3S6X - chains A and C of the 3 polymer chains in the assembly; structure by X-ray diffraction, 2.25 A resolution.

== Chain A (and C) ==
Protein: Outer capsid protein sigma-1
From: Reovirus type 3
Notes: fragment: Head and body, residues 170-445; chain C of this document is another copy of the same molecule, construct and numbering; everything in this record applies to it too
UniProt: P03528 (SIGM1_REOVD); residues 170-455 here = UniProt positions 170-455
Chain sequence (325 residues; each row starts with the number of its first residue):
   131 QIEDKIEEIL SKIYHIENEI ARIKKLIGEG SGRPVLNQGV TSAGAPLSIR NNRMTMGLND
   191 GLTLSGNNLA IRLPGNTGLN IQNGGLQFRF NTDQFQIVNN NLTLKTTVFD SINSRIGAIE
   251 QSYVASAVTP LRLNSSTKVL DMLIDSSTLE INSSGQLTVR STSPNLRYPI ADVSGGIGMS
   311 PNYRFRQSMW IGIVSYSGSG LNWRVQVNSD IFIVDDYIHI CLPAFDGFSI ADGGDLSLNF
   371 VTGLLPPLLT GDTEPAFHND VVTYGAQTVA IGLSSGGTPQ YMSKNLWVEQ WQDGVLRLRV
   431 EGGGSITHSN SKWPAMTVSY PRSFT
Unresolved in the structure: 131-165 (chain C: 131-164)
Sequence notes: expression tag (131-169); engineered mutation Ile-249 (Thr in P03528); conflict Thr-408 (Ala in P03528)
Reported in the primary citation:
  - binding site for N-acetyl-alpha-neuraminic acid: Ile-201, Arg-202, Leu-203, Pro-204, Gly-205, Asn-210, Ile-211
  - contacts within the chain: Arg-202/Pro-204
  - mutagenesis - N198D, R202A, R202W, L203A, P204A, P204L, G205A: decreased growth in response to MEL cells
  - mutagenesis - S195A: unchanged growth

== Interface between chain A and chain C ==
Residue-residue contacts (195):
  Asn-167(A) / Asn-182(C)
  Gln-168(A) / Gln-168(C)
  Gln-168(A) / Thr-171(C)
  Gln-168(A) / Asn-182(C)
  Gly-169(A) / Val-170(C)
  Gly-169(A) / Asn-182(C)  hydrogen bond (backbone-side chain)
  Val-170(A) / Val-170(C)
  Val-170(A) / Ile-179(C)  hydrophobic
  Val-170(A) / Asn-182(C)
  Val-170(A) / Met-184(C)  hydrophobic
  Thr-171(A) / Asn-182(C)  hydrogen bond (backbone-backbone)
  Ser-172(A) / Asn-182(C)  hydrogen bond (backbone-backbone)
  Ser-172(A) / Arg-183(C)  hydrogen bond
  Ser-172(A) / Met-184(C)  hydrogen bond (backbone-backbone)
  Ala-173(A) / Arg-183(C)
  Ala-173(A) / Met-184(C)
  Gly-174(A) / Arg-183(C)
  Gly-174(A) / Met-184(C)  hydrogen bond (backbone-backbone)
  Ala-175(A) / Leu-194(C)
  Ala-175(A) / Asn-197(C)
  Pro-176(A) / Met-186(C)  hydrophobic
  Pro-176(A) / Leu-194(C)
  Pro-176(A) / Asn-197(C)
  Pro-176(A) / Leu-199(C)
  Leu-177(A) / Met-184(C)  hydrophobic
  Met-184(A) / Met-184(C)  hydrophobic
  Met-186(A) / Met-186(C)  hydrophobic
  Met-186(A) / Leu-199(C)  hydrophobic
  Gly-187(A) / Asn-198(C)
  Gly-187(A) / Leu-199(C)  hydrogen bond (backbone-backbone)
  Leu-188(A) / Asn-198(C)
  Leu-188(A) / Leu-199(C)
  Asn-189(A) / Ser-195(C)  hydrogen bond
  Asn-189(A) / Asn-198(C)  hydrogen bond
  Asn-189(A) / Leu-199(C)  hydrogen bond (backbone-backbone)
  Asn-189(A) / Ala-200(C)
  Asp-190(A) / Ile-211(C)
  Asp-190(A) / Gly-214(C)
  Gly-191(A) / Ile-201(C)
  Gly-191(A) / Gly-214(C)
  Gly-191(A) / Gly-215(C)
  Leu-192(A) / Leu-199(C)  hydrophobic
  Leu-192(A) / Ala-200(C)
  Leu-199(A) / Leu-199(C)  hydrophobic
  Arg-202(A) / Gly-214(C)
  Arg-202(A) / Gly-215(C)
  Arg-202(A) / Leu-216(C)  hydrogen bond (backbone-backbone)
  Leu-203(A) / Leu-216(C)
  Pro-204(A) / Asn-213(C)
  Pro-204(A) / Gly-214(C)
  Pro-204(A) / Gly-215(C)
  Pro-204(A) / Leu-216(C)
  Pro-204(A) / Gln-217(C)  hydrogen bond (backbone-side chain)
  Asn-206(A) / Ile-227(C)
  Asn-206(A) / Asn-230(C)
  Thr-207(A) / Gln-217(C)
  Thr-207(A) / Phe-218(C)  hydrogen bond (side chain-backbone)
  Thr-207(A) / Ile-227(C)
  Thr-207(A) / Asn-230(C)  hydrogen bond (backbone-side chain)
  Gly-208(A) / Ile-227(C)
  Gly-208(A) / Asn-230(C)  hydrogen bond (backbone-side chain)
  Leu-209(A) / Leu-209(C)  hydrophobic
  Leu-209(A) / Leu-216(C)  hydrophobic
  Leu-209(A) / Gln-217(C)
  Leu-209(A) / Phe-218(C)
  Leu-209(A) / Asn-230(C)  hydrogen bond (backbone-side chain)
  Asn-210(A) / Asn-230(C)
  Leu-216(A) / Leu-216(C)  hydrophobic
  Phe-218(A) / Phe-218(C)  hydrophobic
  Phe-218(A) / Leu-232(C)  hydrophobic
  Arg-219(A) / Asn-229(C)  hydrogen bond (side chain-backbone)
  Arg-219(A) / Asn-230(C)  hydrogen bond (side chain-backbone)
  Arg-219(A) / Asn-231(C)  hydrogen bond
  Arg-219(A) / Leu-232(C)  hydrogen bond (backbone-backbone)
  Phe-220(A) / Asn-231(C)
  Phe-220(A) / Leu-232(C)
  Asn-221(A) / Asn-231(C)
  Asn-221(A) / Leu-232(C)  hydrogen bond (backbone-backbone)
  Asn-221(A) / Thr-233(C)
  Gln-224(A) / Thr-233(C)
  Gln-224(A) / Leu-234(C)  hydrogen bond (side chain-backbone)
  Phe-225(A) / Phe-225(C)  hydrophobic
  Phe-225(A) / Leu-232(C)
  Phe-225(A) / Thr-233(C)
  Phe-225(A) / Leu-234(C)  hydrophobic
  Leu-232(A) / Leu-232(C)  hydrophobic
  Val-238(A) / Leu-234(C)  hydrophobic
  Phe-239(A) / Phe-239(C)  hydrophobic
  Ile-242(A) / Phe-239(C)  hydrophobic
  Ile-242(A) / Ile-242(C)  hydrophobic
  Ile-242(A) / Ile-246(C)  hydrophobic
  Arg-245(A) / Asn-243(C)  hydrogen bond
  Arg-245(A) / Ile-246(C)
  Arg-245(A) / Gly-247(C)
  Arg-245(A) / Glu-250(C)  salt bridge
  Ile-246(A) / Ile-246(C)  hydrophobic
  Ala-248(A) / Tyr-253(C)
  Ile-249(A) / Ile-249(C)  hydrophobic
  Ile-249(A) / Tyr-253(C)
  Glu-250(A) / Lys-268(C)  hydrogen bond (backbone-side chain)
  Gln-251(A) / Ser-265(C)
  Gln-251(A) / Lys-268(C)
  Ser-252(A) / Tyr-253(C)
  Ser-252(A) / Val-254(C)
  Ser-252(A) / Ala-255(C)  hydrogen bond (side chain-backbone)
  Ser-252(A) / Leu-263(C)
  Ser-252(A) / Ser-265(C)  hydrogen bond
  Tyr-253(A) / Tyr-253(C)  hydrophobic
  Tyr-253(A) / Val-254(C)
  Tyr-253(A) / Lys-268(C)
  Val-254(A) / Val-254(C)  hydrogen bond (backbone-backbone)
  Val-254(A) / Leu-263(C)  hydrophobic
  Val-254(A) / Lys-268(C)
  Val-254(A) / Leu-270(C)  hydrophobic
  Ala-255(A) / Lys-268(C)  hydrogen bond (backbone-backbone)
  Ser-256(A) / Lys-268(C)  hydrogen bond (backbone-backbone)
  Ser-256(A) / Val-269(C)
  Ser-256(A) / Leu-270(C)  hydrogen bond (backbone-backbone)
  Ala-257(A) / Leu-270(C)
  Val-258(A) / Val-269(C)  hydrophobic
  Val-258(A) / Leu-270(C)  hydrogen bond (backbone-backbone)
  Val-258(A) / Asp-271(C)
  Thr-259(A) / Gly-285(C)
  Pro-260(A) / Met-272(C)  hydrophobic
  Pro-260(A) / Ile-281(C)
  Pro-260(A) / Gly-285(C)
  Leu-261(A) / Asp-271(C)
  Leu-261(A) / Met-272(C)  hydrophobic
  Leu-270(A) / Leu-270(C)  hydrophobic
  Met-272(A) / Met-272(C)  hydrophobic
  Met-272(A) / Leu-287(C)  hydrophobic
  Leu-273(A) / Gly-285(C)
  Leu-273(A) / Gln-286(C)
  Leu-273(A) / Leu-287(C)  hydrogen bond (backbone-backbone)
  Ile-274(A) / Gln-286(C)  hydrogen bond (backbone-side chain)
  Ile-274(A) / Leu-287(C)
  Asp-275(A) / Gln-286(C)
  Asp-275(A) / Leu-287(C)  hydrogen bond (backbone-backbone)
  Asp-275(A) / Thr-288(C)  hydrogen bond
  Thr-278(A) / Thr-288(C)
  Thr-278(A) / Val-289(C)
  Leu-279(A) / Leu-287(C)
  Asn-295(A) / Gly-305(C)
  Asn-295(A) / Gly-306(C)
  Asn-295(A) / Ile-307(C)  hydrogen bond (backbone-backbone)
  Leu-296(A) / Ile-307(C)
  Arg-297(A) / Val-303(C)  hydrogen bond (side chain-backbone)
  Arg-297(A) / Ser-304(C)  hydrogen bond (side chain-backbone)
  Arg-297(A) / Gly-305(C)
  Arg-297(A) / Gly-306(C)
  Arg-297(A) / Ile-307(C)  hydrogen bond (backbone-backbone)
  Arg-297(A) / Gly-308(C)
  Pro-299(A) / Met-309(C)  hydrophobic
  Pro-299(A) / Arg-314(C)
  Ile-300(A) / Ile-300(C)  hydrophobic
  Ile-300(A) / Ile-307(C)
  Ile-300(A) / Gly-308(C)
  Ile-300(A) / Met-309(C)
  Met-309(A) / Met-309(C)  hydrophobic
  Tyr-313(A) / Met-309(C)  hydrogen bond
  Tyr-313(A) / Asp-345(C)
  Asp-345(A) / Asp-345(C)
  Asp-346(A) / Arg-314(C)  salt bridge
  Asp-346(A) / Val-344(C)
  Asp-346(A) / Asp-345(C)  hydrogen bond (backbone-side chain)
  Tyr-347(A) / Val-344(C)  hydrogen bond (side chain-backbone)
  Tyr-347(A) / Asp-345(C)
  Tyr-347(A) / Tyr-347(C)
  Tyr-347(A) / His-349(C)  hydrogen bond
  Ala-386(A) / Phe-315(C)  hydrophobic
  Phe-387(A) / Phe-342(C)  hydrophobic
  Val-392(A) / Phe-342(C)  hydrophobic
  Thr-393(A) / Cys-351(C)
  Thr-393(A) / Ala-445(C)
  Thr-393(A) / Thr-447(C)
  Tyr-394(A) / Phe-342(C)  hydrophobic
  Tyr-394(A) / His-349(C)  hydrogen bond
  Tyr-394(A) / Cys-351(C)  hydrophobic
  Tyr-394(A) / Thr-447(C)
  Gly-395(A) / Thr-447(C)  hydrogen bond (backbone-side chain)
  Ala-396(A) / Ala-445(C)
  Ala-396(A) / Met-446(C)
  Ala-396(A) / Thr-447(C)  hydrogen bond (backbone-side chain)
  Thr-398(A) / Thr-398(C)  hydrogen bond (side chain-backbone)
  Thr-398(A) / Val-399(C)
  Thr-398(A) / Ala-400(C)
  Ser-413(A) / Ala-400(C)
  Asn-415(A) / Pro-444(C)
  Asn-415(A) / Ala-445(C)  hydrogen bond (side chain-backbone)
  Gly-433(A) / Tyr-411(C)
  Gly-434(A) / Tyr-411(C)
  Pro-451(A) / Val-344(C)  hydrophobic
  Phe-454(A) / Pro-311(C)
  Phe-454(A) / Arg-314(C)
  Phe-454(A) / Phe-315(C)  hydrophobic
Also at the interface, not in a pair above, chain A (97 interface residues in all): Leu-166, Ile-201, Gly-205, Leu-234, Leu-287, Tyr-298, Ile-307, Asp-390, Gln-397, Trp-417, Thr-455
Also at the interface, not in a pair above, chain C (90 interface residues in all): Leu-177, Thr-185, Leu-192, Gln-212, Leu-261, Asn-282, Ser-284, Gln-317, Asp-340, Leu-352, Ser-413

== In short ==
97 residues of chain A and 90 residues of chain C are in contact; the contacts include 48 hydrogen bonds and 2
salt bridges. Polar contacts include Arg-245(A)/Glu-250(C), Asp-346(A)/Arg-314(C) and Gly-169(A)/Asn-182(C).
The paper reports a binding site for N-acetyl-alpha-neuraminic acid at Ile-201(A), Arg-202(A) and Leu-203(A)
among others; N198D, R202A and R202W of chain A, among others, reduce growth in response to MEL cells; 8
substitutions were tested in all.
Both chains are Outer capsid protein sigma-1 (Reovirus type 3). Entry 3S6X (Structure of reovirus attachment
protein sigma1 in complex with alpha-2,3-sialyllactose) was determined by X-ray diffraction, deposited
together with 3S6Y and 3S6Z.
